Entry 7U0H (electron microscopy, 2.76 A resolution); this record covers chains 1 and C of the 49 polymer chains in the assembly.

[Chain 1]
Molecule: 25S rRNA
From: Saccharomyces cerevisiae BY4741
Sequence (3396 nucleotides; row label = number of the first residue in the row):
     1 GUUUGACCUCAAAUCAGGUAGGAGUACCCGCUGAACUUAAGCAUAUCAAU
    51 AAGCGGAGGAAAAGAAACCAACCGGGAUUGCCUUAGUAACGGCGAGUGAA
   101 GCGGCAAAAGCUCAAAUUUGAAAUCUGGUACCUUCGGUGCCCGAGUUGUA
   151 AUUUGGAGAGGGCAACUUUGGGGCCGUUCCUUGUCUAUGUUCCUUGGAAC
   201 AGGACGUCAUAGAGGGUGAGAAUCCCGUGUGGCGAGGAGUGCGGUUCUUU
   251 GUAAAGUGCCUUCGAAGAGUCGAGUUGUUUGGGAAUGCAGCUCUAAGUGG
   301 GUGGUAAAUUCCAUCUAAAGCUAAAUAUUGGCGAGAGACCGAUAGCGAAC
   351 AAGUACAGUGAUGGAAAGAUGAAAAGAACUUUGAAAAGAGAGUGAAAAAG
   401 UACGUGAAAUUGUUGAAAGGGAAGGGCAUUUGAUCAGACAUGGUGUUUUG
   451 UGCCCUCUGCUCCUUGUGGGUAGGGGAAUCUCGCAUUUCACUGGGCCAGC
   501 AUCAGUUUUGGUGGCAGGAUAAAUCCAUAGGAAUGUAGCUUGCCUCGGUA
   551 AGUAUUAUAGCCUGUGGGAAUACUGCCAGCUGGGACUGAGGACUGCGACG
   601 UAAGUCAAGGAUGCUGGCAUAAUGGUUAUAUGCCGCCCGUCUUGAAACAC
   651 GGACCAAGGAGUCUAACGUCUAUGCGAGUGUUUGGGUGUAAAACCCAUAC
   701 GCGUAAUGAAAGUGAACGUAGGUUGGGGCCUCGCAAGAGGUGCACAAUCG
   751 ACCGAUCCUGAUGUCUUCGGAUGGAUUUGAGUAAGAGCAUAGCUGUUGGG
   801 ACCCGAAAGAUGGUGAACUAUGCCUGAAUAGGGUGAAGCCAGAGGAAACU
   851 CUGGUGGAGGCUCGUAGCGGUUCUGACGUGCAAAUCGAUCGUCGAAUUUG
   901 GGUAUAGGGGCGAAAGACUAAUCGAACCAUCUAGUAGCUGGUUCCUGCCG
   951 AAGUUUCCCUCAGGAUAGCAGAAGCUCGUAUCAGUUUUAUGAGGUAAAGC
  1001 GAAUGAUUAGAGGUUCCGGGGUCGAAAUGACCUUGACCUAUUCUCAAACU
  1051 UUAAAUAUGUAAGAAGUCCUUGUUACUUAAUUGAACGUGGACAUUUGAAU
  1101 GAAGAGCUUUUAGUGGGCCAUUUUUGGUAAGCAGAACUGGCGAUGCGGGA
  1151 UGAACCGAACGUAGAGUUAAGGUGCCGGAAUACACGCUCAUCAGACACCA
  1201 CAAAAGGUGUUAGUUCAUCUAGACAGCCGGACGGUGGCCAUGGAAGUCGG
  1251 AAUCCGCUAAGGAGUGUGUAACAACUCACCGGCCGAAUGAACUAGCCCUG
  1301 AAAAUGGAUGGCGCUCAAGCGUGUUACCUAUACUCUACCGUCAGGGUUGA
  1351 UAUGAUGCCCUGACGAGUAGGCAGGCGUGGAGGUCAGUGACGAAGCCUAG
  1401 ACCGUAAGGUCGGGUCGAACGGCCUCUAGUGCAGAUCUUGGUGGUAGUAG
  1451 CAAAUAUUCAAAUGAGAACUUUGAAGACUGAAGUGGGGAAAGGUUCCACG
  1501 UCAACAGCAGUUGGACGUGGGUUAGUCGAUCCUAAGAGAUGGGGAAGCUC
  1551 CGUUUCAAAGGCCUGAUUUUAUGCAGGCCACCAUCGAAAGGGAAUCCGGU
  1601 UAAGAUUCCGGAACCUGGAUAUGGAUUCUUCACGGUAACGUAACUGAAUG
  1651 UGGAGACGUCGGCGCGAGCCCUGGGAGGAGUUAUCUUUUCUUCUUAACAG
  1701 CUUAUCACCCCGGAAUUGGUUUAUCCGGAGAUGGGGUCUUAUGGCUGGAA
  1751 GAGGCCAGCACCUUUGCUGGCUCCGGUGCGCUUGUGACGGCCCGUGAAAA
  1801 UCCACAGGAAGGAAUAGUUUUCAUGCCAGGUCGUACUGAUAACCGCAGCA
  1851 GGUCUCCAAGGUGAACAGCCUCUAGUUGAUAGAAUAAUGUAGAUAAGGGA
  1901 AGUCGGCAAAAUAGAUCCGUAACUUCGGGAUAAGGAUUGGCUCUAAGGGU
  1951 CGGGUAGUGAGGGCCUUGGUCAGACGCAGCGGGCGUGCUUGUGGACUGCU
  2001 UGGUGGGGCUUGCUCUGCUAGGCGGACUACUUGCGUGCCUUGUUGUAGAC
  2051 GGCCUUGGUAGGUCUCUUGUAGACCGUCGCUUGCUACAAUUAACGAUCAA
  2101 CUUAGAACUGGUACGGACAAGGGGAAUCUGACUGUCUAAUUAAAACAUAG
  2151 CAUUGCGAUGGUCAGAAAGUGAUGUUGACGCAAUGUGAUUUCUGCCCAGU
  2201 GCUCUGAAUGUCAAAGUGAAGAAAUUCAACCAAGCGCGGGUAAACGGCGG
  2251 GAGUAACUAUGACUCUCUUAAGGUAGCCAAAUGCCUCGUCAUCUAAUUAG
  2301 UGACGCGCAUGAAUGGAUUAACGAGAUUCCCACUGUCCCUAUCUACUAUC
  2351 UAGCGAAACCACAGCCAAGGGAACGGGCUUGGCAGAAUCAGCGGGGAAAG
  2401 AAGACCCUGUUGAGCUUGACUCUAGUUUGACAUUGUGAAGAGACAUAGAG
  2451 GGUGUAGAAUAAGUGGGAGCUUCGGCGCCAGUGAAAUACCACUACCUUUA
  2501 UAGUUUCUUUACUUAUUCAAUGAAGCGGAGCUGGAAUUCAUUUUCCACGU
  2551 UCUAGCAUUCAAGGUCCCAUUCGGGGCUGAUCCGGGUUGAAGACAUUGUC
  2601 AGGUGGGGAGUUUGGCUGGGGCGGCACAUCUGUUAAACGAUAACGCAGAU
  2651 GUCCUAAGGGGGGCUCAUGGAGAACAGAAAUCUCCAGUAGAACAAAAGGG
  2701 UAAAAGCCCCCUUGAUUUUGAUUUUCAGUGUGAAUACAAACCAUGAAAGU
  2751 GUGGCCUAUCGAUCCUUUAGUCCCUCGGAAUUUGAGGCUAGAGGUGCCAG
  2801 AAAAGUUACCACAGGGAUAACUGGCUUGUGGCAGUCAAGCGUUCAUAGCG
  2851 ACAUUGCUUUUUGAUUCUUCGAUGUCGGCUCUUCCUAUCAUACCGAAGCA
  2901 GAAUUCGGUAAGCGUUGGAUUGUUCACCCACUAAUAGGGAACGUGAGCUG
  2951 GGUUUAGACCGUCGUGAGACAGGUUAGUUUUACCCUACUGAUGAAUGUUA
  3001 CCGCAAUAGUAAUUGAACUUAGUACGAGAGGAACAGUUCAUUCGGAUAAU
  3051 UGGUUUUUGCGGCUGUCUGAUCAGGCAUUGCCGCGAAGCUACCAUCCGCU
  3101 GGAUUAUGGCUGAACGCCUCUAAGUCAGAAUCCAUGCUAGAACGCGGUGA
  3151 UUUCUUUGCUCCACACAAUAUAGAUGGAUACGAAUAAGGCGUCCUUGUGG
  3201 CGUCGCUGAACCAUAGCAGGCUAGCAACGGUGCACUUGGCGGAAAGGCCU
  3251 UGGGUGCUUGCUGGCGAAUUGCAAUGUCAUUUUGCGUGGGGAUAAAUCAU
  3301 UUGUAUACGACUUAGAUGUACAACGGGGUAUUGUAAGCAGUAGAGUAGCC
  3351 UUGUUGUUACGAUCUGCUGAGAUUAAGCCUUUGUUGUCUGAUUUGU
Not modelled in the structure: 1004-1046, 1063-1097, 1350-1353, 1977-2045, 2060-2075, 2193-2315, 2397-2404, 2418-2766, 2792-2802, 2867-2870, 2942-2946, 2951-2956, 2981

[Chain C]
Molecule: 60S ribosomal protein L4-A
From: Saccharomyces cerevisiae BY4741
UniProtKB: P10664 (RL4A_YEAST); residue numbers follow UniProt; this construct covers 1-362
Amino-acid sequence (362 residues; each row starts with the number of its first residue):
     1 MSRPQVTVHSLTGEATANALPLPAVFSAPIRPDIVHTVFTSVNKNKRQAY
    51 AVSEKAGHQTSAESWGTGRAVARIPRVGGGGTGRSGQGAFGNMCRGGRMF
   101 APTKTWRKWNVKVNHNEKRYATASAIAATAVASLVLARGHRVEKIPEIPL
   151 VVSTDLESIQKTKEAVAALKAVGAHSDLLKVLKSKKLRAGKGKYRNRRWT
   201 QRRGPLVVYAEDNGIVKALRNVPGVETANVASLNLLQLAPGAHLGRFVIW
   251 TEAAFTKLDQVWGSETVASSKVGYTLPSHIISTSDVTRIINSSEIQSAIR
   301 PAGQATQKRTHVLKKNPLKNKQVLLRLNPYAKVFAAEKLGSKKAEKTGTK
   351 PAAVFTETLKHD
Not modelled in the structure: 1
Swiss-Prot annotation at these positions:
  - modified residue: Ser2 (N-acetylserine), Arg95 (Omega-N-methylarginine)
  - mutagenesis: Arg95 (R95E: Leads to a slower growth at higher temperatures but allows RPL4 assembly into the 60S subunit; when associated with E-98), Arg98 (R98E: Leads to a slower growth at higher temperatures but allows RPL4 assembly into the 60S subunit; when associated with E-95), Ile289 (I289A: Leads to an inefficient release from ACL4 with a delayed assembly into the 60S subunit; when associated with A-290 and A-295), Ile290 (I290A: Leads to an inefficient release from ACL4 with a delayed assembly into the 60S subunit; when associated with A-289 and A-295), Ile295 (I295A: Leads to an inefficient release from ACL4 with a delayed assembly into the 60S subunit; when associated with A-289 and A-290), Lys314 (K314A: Significantly diminished nuclear localization; when associated with A-315 and A-319), Lys315 (K315A: Significantly diminished nuclear localization; when associated with A-314 and A-319), Lys319 (K319A: Significantly diminished nuclear localization; when associated with A-314 and A-315), Lys332 (K332E: Leads to an inefficient release from ACL4 with a delayed assembly into the 60S subunit; when associated with A-334), Phe334 (F334A: Leads to an inefficient release from ACL4 with a delayed assembly into the 60S subunit; when associated with e-332)

[Chain 1 / chain C interface]
Residue-residue contacts - 293 pairs, chain 1 then chain C:
  C208(1) - Lys163(C)  phosphate contact
  A209(1) - Lys161(C)  salt bridge to the phosphate
  A209(1) - Thr162(C)  sugar contact
  A209(1) - Asn221(C)  hydrogen bond to the base
  U210(1) - Gln160(C)  sugar contact
  U210(1) - Lys161(C)  salt bridge to the phosphate
  U210(1) - Thr162(C)  hydrogen bond to the phosphate
  U210(1) - Lys217(C)  sugar contact
  U210(1) - Arg220(C)  hydrogen bond to the phosphate
  A211(1) - Arg220(C)  salt bridge to the phosphate
  A211(1) - Asn221(C)  phosphate contact
  G212(1) - Asn221(C)  hydrogen bond to the sugar
  G212(1) - Pro223(C)  base contact
  G215(1) - Arg198(C)  phosphate contact
  G220(1) - Trp199(C)  phosphate contact
  A221(1) - Trp199(C)  phosphate contact
  A222(1) - Lys185(C)  salt bridge to the phosphate
  G229(1) - Arg220(C)  hydrogen bond to the sugar
  U329(1) - Glu54(C)  hydrogen bond to the base
  U329(1) - Lys55(C)  hydrogen bond to the base
  A336(1) - Gln48(C)  hydrogen bond to the sugar
  G337(1) - Gln48(C)  hydrogen bond to the sugar
  G337(1) - Tyr50(C)  base contact
  G337(1) - Asn196(C)  hydrogen bond to the phosphate
  A338(1) - Asn43(C)  hydrogen bond to the base
  A338(1) - Lys44(C)  base contact
  A338(1) - Arg47(C)  phosphate contact
  A338(1) - Gln48(C)  hydrogen bond to the phosphate
  A338(1) - Arg197(C)  sugar contact
  C339(1) - Tyr50(C)  sugar contact
  C339(1) - Arg195(C)  salt bridge to the phosphate
  C339(1) - Arg197(C)  salt bridge to the phosphate
  C340(1) - Arg195(C)  salt bridge to the phosphate
  G341(1) - Lys191(C)  base contact
  G341(1) - Tyr194(C)  base contact
  G341(1) - Arg195(C)  hydrogen bond to the base
  U343(1) - Arg95(C)  hydrogen bond to the sugar
  A344(1) - Arg95(C)  phosphate contact
  A344(1) - Gly96(C)  hydrogen bond to the phosphate
  C346(1) - Val52(C)  phosphate contact
  C346(1) - Ser53(C)  hydrogen bond to the phosphate
  C346(1) - Ala56(C)  phosphate contact
  C346(1) - Gln59(C)  hydrogen bond to the phosphate
  G347(1) - Ala56(C)  phosphate contact
  G347(1) - Gly57(C)  hydrogen bond to the phosphate
  G347(1) - Gln59(C)  hydrogen bond to the phosphate
  A355(1) - Thr82(C)  hydrogen bond to the base
  C356(1) - Gly81(C)  hydrogen bond to the sugar
  A357(1) - Gly80(C)  sugar contact
  A357(1) - Gly81(C)  sugar contact
  G363(1) - Ser61(C)  phosphate contact
  G363(1) - Gly78(C)  sugar contact
  G363(1) - Gly80(C)  hydrogen bond to the base
  G364(1) - Thr60(C)  phosphate contact
  G364(1) - Ser61(C)  hydrogen bond to the phosphate
  G364(1) - Val77(C)  sugar contact
  G364(1) - Thr82(C)  sugar contact
  G364(1) - Arg84(C)  phosphate contact
  A365(1) - Thr82(C)  sugar contact
  A365(1) - Arg84(C)  salt bridge to the phosphate
  A366(1) - Arg95(C)  salt bridge to the phosphate
  A367(1) - Arg95(C)  salt bridge to the phosphate
  A504(1) - Leu313(C)  sugar contact
  A504(1) - Lys315(C)  phosphate contact
  A504(1) - Asn320(C)  phosphate contact
  G505(1) - Leu313(C)  sugar contact
  G505(1) - Lys314(C)  phosphate contact
  G505(1) - Lys315(C)  phosphate contact
  G505(1) - Asn320(C)  hydrogen bond to the phosphate
  U506(1) - Asn316(C)  phosphate contact
  U506(1) - Lys319(C)  phosphate contact
  G514(1) - Gly340(C)  hydrogen bond to the base
  G514(1) - Ser341(C)  hydrogen bond to the base
  C515(1) - Ser341(C)  sugar contact
  C515(1) - Lys342(C)  hydrogen bond to the sugar
  C515(1) - Lys343(C)  phosphate contact
  C515(1) - Ala344(C)  phosphate contact
  A516(1) - Lys342(C)  sugar contact
  A516(1) - Lys343(C)  phosphate contact
  A516(1) - Ala344(C)  hydrogen bond to the phosphate
  A519(1) - Leu359(C)  sugar contact
  A519(1) - Lys360(C)  hydrogen bond to the base
  U520(1) - Thr347(C)  hydrogen bond to the base
  U520(1) - Gly348(C)  base contact
  U520(1) - Thr349(C)  hydrogen bond to the base
  U520(1) - Pro351(C)  phosphate contact
  C576(1) - Gly340(C)  base contact
  C577(1) - Gly340(C)  sugar contact
  C577(1) - Ser341(C)  base contact
  A578(1) - Leu324(C)  sugar contact
  A578(1) - Asn328(C)  base contact
  A578(1) - Ala331(C)  hydrogen bond to the sugar
  A578(1) - Phe334(C)  stacking on the base
  A578(1) - Ala335(C)  phosphate contact
  G579(1) - Phe334(C)  phosphate contact
  G579(1) - Ala335(C)  phosphate contact
  G579(1) - Lys338(C)  hydrogen bond to the sugar
  C580(1) - Lys321(C)  salt bridge to the phosphate
  G590(1) - Arg309(C)  hydrogen bond to the sugar
  U594(1) - Lys308(C)  hydrogen bond to the sugar
  G595(1) - Lys308(C)  hydrogen bond to the sugar
  G595(1) - Arg326(C)  base contact
  C596(1) - Arg326(C)  hydrogen bond to the base
  G597(1) - Gln322(C)  hydrogen bond to the base
  G597(1) - Arg326(C)  sugar contact
  A598(1) - Gln322(C)  sugar contact
  A598(1) - Leu325(C)  sugar contact
  C599(1) - Lys332(C)  salt bridge to the phosphate
  A607(1) - Gln322(C)  sugar contact
  A608(1) - Lys315(C)  salt bridge to the phosphate
  A608(1) - Asn320(C)  hydrogen bond to the phosphate
  A608(1) - Gln322(C)  sugar contact
  A608(1) - Arg326(C)  hydrogen bond to the phosphate
  G609(1) - Lys308(C)  hydrogen bond to the base
  G609(1) - Arg309(C)  sugar contact
  G609(1) - Thr310(C)  base contact
  G609(1) - His311(C)  hydrogen bond to the sugar
  G609(1) - Val312(C)  hydrogen bond to the sugar
  G609(1) - Lys315(C)  salt bridge to the phosphate
  G609(1) - Arg326(C)  salt bridge to the phosphate
  G610(1) - Arg309(C)  hydrogen bond to the base
  G610(1) - Val312(C)  hydrogen bond to the base
  G610(1) - Leu313(C)  sugar contact
  G658(1) - Met93(C)  hydrogen bond to the base
  G659(1) - Asn92(C)  hydrogen bond to the phosphate
  G659(1) - Met93(C)  sugar contact
  A660(1) - Asn92(C)  hydrogen bond to the sugar
  A660(1) - Phe100(C)  sugar contact
  G661(1) - Phe100(C)  sugar contact
  U662(1) - Phe100(C)  sugar contact
  U662(1) - Ala101(C)  base contact
  C663(1) - Arg107(C)  phosphate contact
  U664(1) - Trp106(C)  sugar contact
  U664(1) - Arg107(C)  phosphate contact
  U664(1) - Lys108(C)  hydrogen bond to the phosphate
  A665(1) - Lys108(C)  salt bridge to the phosphate
  U673(1) - Arg31(C)  hydrogen bond to the phosphate
  U673(1) - Ile34(C)  phosphate contact
  U673(1) - Glu117(C)  hydrogen bond to the sugar
  G674(1) - Arg31(C)  salt bridge to the phosphate
  G674(1) - Ile34(C)  sugar contact
  G674(1) - Asn114(C)  base contact
  G674(1) - Asn116(C)  hydrogen bond to the sugar
  G674(1) - Glu117(C)  sugar contact
  C675(1) - Asn116(C)  sugar contact
  G680(1) - Asn114(C)  phosphate contact
  U681(1) - Val113(C)  phosphate contact
  U681(1) - Asn114(C)  phosphate contact
  U681(1) - His115(C)  stacking on the base
  U681(1) - Lys118(C)  base contact
  U682(1) - Lys112(C)  base contact
  U682(1) - Val113(C)  hydrogen bond to the base
  U689(1) - Tyr209(C)  hydrogen bond to the base
  U689(1) - Val216(C)  base contact
  U689(1) - Thr227(C)  hydrogen bond to the base
  U689(1) - Ala228(C)  base contact
  U689(1) - Asn229(C)  base contact
  A691(1) - Lys46(C)  salt bridge to the phosphate
  A691(1) - Gln48(C)  base contact
  A692(1) - Asn45(C)  sugar contact
  A692(1) - Lys46(C)  sugar contact
  A692(1) - Leu236(C)  sugar contact
  A693(1) - Val42(C)  phosphate contact
  A693(1) - Asn45(C)  hydrogen bond to the phosphate
  A693(1) - Lys118(C)  salt bridge to the phosphate
  A693(1) - Leu233(C)  sugar contact
  A693(1) - Asn234(C)  hydrogen bond to the sugar
  C694(1) - Lys118(C)  salt bridge to the phosphate
  C694(1) - Ala231(C)  hydrogen bond to the sugar
  C694(1) - Ser232(C)  sugar contact
  C694(1) - Leu233(C)  sugar contact
  C694(1) - Lys271(C)  phosphate contact
  C695(1) - His115(C)  salt bridge to the phosphate
  C695(1) - Arg119(C)  salt bridge to the phosphate
  C695(1) - Lys271(C)  salt bridge to the phosphate
  C696(1) - Arg119(C)  salt bridge to the phosphate
  C696(1) - Ser270(C)  phosphate contact
  C696(1) - Lys271(C)  phosphate contact
  C696(1) - Val272(C)  hydrogen bond to the phosphate
  A697(1) - Val272(C)  phosphate contact
  A789(1) - Asn114(C)  hydrogen bond to the sugar
  U790(1) - Lys112(C)  salt bridge to the phosphate
  U790(1) - Asn114(C)  sugar contact
  A791(1) - Val111(C)  sugar contact
  G800(1) - Ala101(C)  base contact
  G800(1) - Lys104(C)  hydrogen bond to the base
  C802(1) - Phe100(C)  phosphate contact
  C803(1) - Asn92(C)  hydrogen bond to the sugar
  C803(1) - Met93(C)  sugar contact
  C803(1) - Phe100(C)  sugar contact
  C804(1) - Ile74(C)  sugar contact
  C804(1) - Pro75(C)  phosphate contact
  C804(1) - Met93(C)  sugar contact
  C804(1) - Arg98(C)  salt bridge to the phosphate
  G805(1) - Arg73(C)  sugar contact
  G805(1) - Pro75(C)  phosphate contact
  A806(1) - Ser64(C)  phosphate contact
  U922(1) - Arg69(C)  hydrogen bond to the base
  A929(1) - Ser61(C)  hydrogen bond to the phosphate
  A933(1) - His58(C)  salt bridge to the phosphate
  A933(1) - Arg98(C)  hydrogen bond to the base
  A933(1) - Pro102(C)  base contact
  G1345(1) - Gln307(C)  hydrogen bond to the base
  G1346(1) - Gly303(C)  phosphate contact
  G1346(1) - Gln304(C)  hydrogen bond to the sugar
  G1346(1) - Ala305(C)  hydrogen bond to the base
  U1347(1) - Arg300(C)  salt bridge to the phosphate
  U1347(1) - Ala302(C)  phosphate contact
  U1347(1) - Gly303(C)  hydrogen bond to the phosphate
  U1347(1) - Gln304(C)  sugar contact
  U1347(1) - Ala305(C)  sugar contact
  U1348(1) - Ile290(C)  sugar contact
  U1348(1) - Asn291(C)  hydrogen bond to the sugar
  U1348(1) - Gln296(C)  sugar contact
  U1348(1) - Ala302(C)  phosphate contact
  C1359(1) - Ala305(C)  sugar contact
  C1359(1) - Thr306(C)  sugar contact
  C1359(1) - Gln307(C)  hydrogen bond to the sugar
  C1360(1) - Gln307(C)  sugar contact
  C1360(1) - Arg309(C)  phosphate contact
  U1361(1) - Arg309(C)  salt bridge to the phosphate
  G1379(1) - Lys191(C)  phosphate contact
  G1380(1) - Gly190(C)  phosphate contact
  G1380(1) - Lys191(C)  hydrogen bond to the phosphate
  G1380(1) - Arg197(C)  phosphate contact
  A1381(1) - Arg188(C)  salt bridge to the phosphate
  A1381(1) - Gly192(C)  phosphate contact
  A1381(1) - Arg197(C)  salt bridge to the phosphate
  G1382(1) - Phe39(C)  sugar contact
  G1382(1) - Asn43(C)  sugar contact
  G1382(1) - Arg188(C)  salt bridge to the phosphate
  G1382(1) - Arg203(C)  phosphate contact
  G1382(1) - Gly241(C)  hydrogen bond to the sugar
  G1382(1) - His243(C)  base contact
  G1383(1) - Arg138(C)  hydrogen bond to the phosphate
  G1383(1) - Arg203(C)  salt bridge to the phosphate
  G1383(1) - Pro240(C)  sugar contact
  G1383(1) - Gly241(C)  sugar contact
  G1383(1) - His243(C)  hydrogen bond to the sugar
  U1384(1) - Arg138(C)  salt bridge to the phosphate
  U1384(1) - Gly139(C)  phosphate contact
  U1384(1) - Gln201(C)  phosphate contact
  U1384(1) - Arg202(C)  salt bridge to the phosphate
  U1384(1) - Arg203(C)  hydrogen bond to the phosphate
  C1385(1) - Gly139(C)  phosphate contact
  C1385(1) - Arg141(C)  salt bridge to the phosphate
  C1385(1) - Arg202(C)  phosphate contact
  A1386(1) - Arg141(C)  salt bridge to the phosphate
  A1386(1) - Ser176(C)  base contact
  A1386(1) - Leu179(C)  base contact
  A1386(1) - Lys180(C)  base contact
  A1386(1) - Lys183(C)  hydrogen bond to the base
  A1386(1) - Ser184(C)  sugar contact
  G1387(1) - Lys186(C)  base contact
  U1388(1) - Lys186(C)  hydrogen bond to the base
  G1389(1) - Lys186(C)  hydrogen bond to the base
  A1419(1) - Leu187(C)  base contact
  A1419(1) - Lys193(C)  sugar contact
  C1420(1) - Leu187(C)  hydrogen bond to the base
  C1420(1) - Arg188(C)  phosphate contact
  C1420(1) - Ala189(C)  phosphate contact
  C1420(1) - Gly190(C)  hydrogen bond to the phosphate
  C1420(1) - Lys193(C)  salt bridge to the phosphate
  G1421(1) - Ala189(C)  phosphate contact
  C1424(1) - His243(C)  hydrogen bond to the base
  U1425(1) - His36(C)  hydrogen bond to the sugar
  C1426(1) - His36(C)  phosphate contact
  C1426(1) - Thr40(C)  sugar contact
  C1426(1) - Lys44(C)  phosphate contact
  U1427(1) - Lys44(C)  salt bridge to the phosphate
  A1428(1) - Arg107(C)  sugar contact
  G1429(1) - Tyr50(C)  hydrogen bond to the phosphate
  G1429(1) - Val52(C)  base contact
  G1429(1) - Met99(C)  base contact
  G1429(1) - Thr103(C)  phosphate contact
  G1429(1) - Arg107(C)  salt bridge to the phosphate
  A1435(1) - Met93(C)  base contact
  U1436(1) - Ala70(C)  base contact
  U1436(1) - Val71(C)  base contact
  U1436(1) - Ala72(C)  phosphate contact
  U1436(1) - Arg73(C)  hydrogen bond to the base
  C1437(1) - Ala72(C)  phosphate contact
  C1437(1) - Met93(C)  base contact
  U1438(1) - Ala72(C)  phosphate contact
  U1438(1) - Arg76(C)  salt bridge to the phosphate
  U1438(1) - Gly88(C)  phosphate contact
  U1438(1) - Met93(C)  sugar contact
  U1438(1) - Cys94(C)  sugar contact
  U1438(1) - Arg95(C)  hydrogen bond to the sugar
  U1439(1) - Gln87(C)  phosphate contact
  U1439(1) - Gly88(C)  hydrogen bond to the phosphate
  U1439(1) - Arg95(C)  sugar contact
  G1440(1) - Gln87(C)  phosphate contact
Also at the interface, not in a pair above, chain 1 (128 interface residues in all): A213, G214, G345, U507, G513, U930, G1349, C1358
Also at the interface, not in a pair above, chain C (173 interface residues in all): Asp33, Ala49, Gly68, Gly79, Gly83, Gly86, Gly91, Tyr120, Val166, Ala218, Val222, Pro277, Thr287, Pro301, Tyr330, Phe355

[Summary]
The interface between chain 1 and chain C involves 128 residues on one side and 173 on the other; the contacts
include 87 hydrogen bonds, 41 salt bridges and 2 aromatic stacking contacts. Polar contacts include
A209(1)-Asn221(C), U329(1)-Glu54(C) and U329(1)-Lys55(C).
Here chain 1 is 25S rRNA and chain C is 60S ribosomal protein L4-A, both from Saccharomyces cerevisiae BY4741.
Entry 7U0H (State NE1 nucleolar 60S ribosome biogenesis intermediate - Overall model) was determined by
electron microscopy together with 7NAD and 7R72 from the same study.
